Entry 1W7T (X-ray diffraction, 1.85 A resolution); this record covers chains A and B of the 4 polymer chains in the assembly.

Chain A (and B):
Name: Green fluorescent protein
Source organism: Aequorea victoria
Notes: chain B of this document is another copy of the same molecule, construct and numbering; everything in this record applies to it too
Reference sequence: P42212 (GFP_AEQVI); aligned to UniProt positions 1-238 over residues 1-238
Chain sequence (236 residues; each row starts with the number of its first residue; note: 2 numbers in that range are skipped by the numbering (no residue carries them; nothing is unmodelled there)):
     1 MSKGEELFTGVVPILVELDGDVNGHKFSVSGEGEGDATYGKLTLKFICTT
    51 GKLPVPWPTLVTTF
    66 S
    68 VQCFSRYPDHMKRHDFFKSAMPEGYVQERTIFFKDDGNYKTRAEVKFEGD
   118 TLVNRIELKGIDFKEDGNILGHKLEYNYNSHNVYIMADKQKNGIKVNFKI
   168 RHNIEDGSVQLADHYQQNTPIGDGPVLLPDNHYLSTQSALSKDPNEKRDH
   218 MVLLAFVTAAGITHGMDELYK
Not modelled in the structure: 1, 232-238 (chain B: 1-2, 232-238)
Construct notes: chromophore (66, 66, 66); engineered mutation Arg80 (Gln in P42212)
Modified positions: Ser66 ([(4Z)-2-(1-amino-2-hydroxyethyl)-4-(4-hydroxybenzylidene)-5-oxo-4,5-dihydro-1H-imidazol-1-yl]acetic acid; GYS); Ala222 (alpha-aminobutyric acid; ABA)
Glycans and other covalent adducts: covalent link Phe64-Ser66; covalent link Ser66-Val68
Reported in the primary citation:
  - conformationally variable residues (order/disorder transition, side-chain flip): Leu42, Phe64, Val68, Gln69, Cys70, Ser72, Thr203, Gln204, Ser205, Leu220, Val224

Interface between chain A and chain B:
Contacting residue pairs - 4 pairs, chain A then chain B:
  His77(A) - His77(B)
  His77(A) - Thr230(B)
  Thr230(A) - Arg73(B)  hydrogen bond (backbone-side chain)
  Thr230(A) - His77(B)
Other interface residues (no listed pair), chain A (4 interface residues in all): Arg73, Pro75
Other interface residues (no listed pair), chain B (4 interface residues in all): Pro75

Summary:
Chain A and chain B each contribute 4 residues to their interface, with 1 hydrogen bond. The hydrogen-bonded
pair is Thr230(A)-Arg73(B). The paper reports conformational variability at Leu42(A), Phe64(A) and Val68(A)
among others.
Chain A and chain B are both Green fluorescent protein (Aequorea victoria); the structure, Photoproduct of the
Wild-Type Aequorea victoria Green Fluorescent Protein at 100 K, was determined by X-ray diffraction, deposited
together with 1W7S and 1W7U.
